Entry 5B58 (X-ray diffraction, 3.21 A resolution); this record covers chains A and B of the 5 polymer chains in the assembly.

Chain A (and B):
Name: Putative hemin ABC transport system, membrane protein
Source organism: Burkholderia cenocepacia J2315
Notes: chain B of this document is another copy of the same molecule, construct and numbering; everything in this record applies to it too
UniProt: B4EKB4 (B4EKB4_BURCJ); residue numbers follow UniProt; this construct covers 1-362
Sequence (385 residues; numbered -22 to 362; the number before each row is that of its first residue; numbers below 1 keep their minus sign (Met-22 is residue -22)):
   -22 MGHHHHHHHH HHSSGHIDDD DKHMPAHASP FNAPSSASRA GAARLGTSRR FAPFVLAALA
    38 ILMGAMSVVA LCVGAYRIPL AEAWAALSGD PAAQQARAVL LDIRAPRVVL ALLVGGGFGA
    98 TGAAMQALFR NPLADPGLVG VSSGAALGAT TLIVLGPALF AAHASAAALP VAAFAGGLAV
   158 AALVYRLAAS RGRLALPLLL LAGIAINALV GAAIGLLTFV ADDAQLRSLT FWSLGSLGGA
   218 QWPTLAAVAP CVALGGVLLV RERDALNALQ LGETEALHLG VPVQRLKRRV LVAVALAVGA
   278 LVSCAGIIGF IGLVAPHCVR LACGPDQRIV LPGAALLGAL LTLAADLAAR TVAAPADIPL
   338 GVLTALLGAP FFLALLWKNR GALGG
Disordered / not traced: -22 to 21, 134-140, 360-362
Construct notes: expression tag (-22 to 0)
Reported in the primary citation:
  - self-association interface (contacts with another copy of this molecule); pairs are residue here / residue on that copy: Asp200-Arg204 (salt bridge), Leu203-Leu203 (hydrophobic contact)
  - mutagenesis - D112R: decreased stability
  - mutagenesis - D112A, D112V: unchanged catalytic activity (ATPase activity)
  - mutagenesis - D112R: decreased catalytic activity on ATP

How chain A and chain B interact:
Pairs across the interface (65):
  Ala165(A) - Arg357(B)
  Ala166(A) - Arg357(B)  hydrogen bond (backbone-side chain)
  Ser167(A) - Arg357(B)
  Arg170(A) - Ala359(B)
  Leu175(A) - Asn356(B)
  Leu175(A) - Arg357(B)
  Leu178(A) - Leu352(B)  hydrophobic
  Leu178(A) - Leu353(B)  hydrophobic
  Ala179(A) - Leu353(B)  hydrophobic
  Ile181(A) - Phe349(B)  hydrophobic
  Ala182(A) - Ala346(B)
  Ala182(A) - Phe349(B)  hydrophobic
  Ala185(A) - Phe287(B)  hydrophobic
  Ala185(A) - Ala346(B)  hydrophobic
  Leu186(A) - Ala346(B)  hydrophobic
  Ala189(A) - Val339(B)
  Ala189(A) - Ala342(B)  hydrophobic
  Gly192(A) - Leu211(B)
  Gly192(A) - Val339(B)
  Leu193(A) - Val339(B)
  Thr195(A) - Arg204(B)
  Thr195(A) - Phe208(B)
  Thr195(A) - Leu211(B)
  Phe196(A) - Arg204(B)
  Phe196(A) - Phe208(B)  hydrophobic
  Phe196(A) - Ala333(B)  hydrophobic
  Phe196(A) - Asp334(B)
  Phe196(A) - Pro336(B)
  Ala198(A) - Arg204(B)  hydrogen bond (backbone-side chain)
  Asp199(A) - Arg204(B)  hydrogen bond (backbone-side chain)
  Asp200(A) - Asp200(B)
  Asp200(A) - Arg204(B)  salt bridge
  Leu203(A) - Leu203(B)
  Leu203(A) - Arg204(B)
  Arg204(A) - Phe196(B)
  Arg204(A) - Ala198(B)  hydrogen bond (side chain-backbone)
  Arg204(A) - Asp199(B)  hydrogen bond (side chain-backbone)
  Arg204(A) - Asp200(B)  salt bridge
  Arg204(A) - Leu203(B)
  Thr207(A) - Leu203(B)
  Thr207(A) - Thr207(B)
  Phe208(A) - Thr195(B)
  Phe208(A) - Phe196(B)  hydrophobic
  Phe208(A) - Leu203(B)  hydrophobic
  Leu211(A) - Gly192(B)
  Leu211(A) - Thr195(B)
  Phe287(A) - Ala185(B)  hydrophobic
  Ala333(A) - Phe196(B)  hydrophobic
  Asp334(A) - Phe196(B)
  Ile335(A) - Phe196(B)  hydrophobic
  Pro336(A) - Phe196(B)
  Val339(A) - Ala189(B)
  Val339(A) - Gly192(B)
  Val339(A) - Leu193(B)
  Leu343(A) - Ala189(B)  hydrophobic
  Ala346(A) - Ala182(B)
  Ala346(A) - Leu186(B)  hydrophobic
  Phe349(A) - Ile181(B)  hydrophobic
  Phe349(A) - Ala182(B)  hydrophobic
  Leu353(A) - Leu178(B)  hydrophobic
  Leu353(A) - Ala179(B)
  Asn356(A) - Leu175(B)
  Arg357(A) - Leu164(B)  hydrogen bond (side chain-backbone)
  Arg357(A) - Ser167(B)
  Arg357(A) - Leu175(B)
Other interface residues (no listed pair), chain A (41 interface residues in all): Leu164, Ala342, Leu350, Leu352, Ala359
Other interface residues (no listed pair), chain B (41 interface residues in all): Ala165, Ala166, Ile183, Ile335, Leu343, Leu350

Overview:
Chain A and chain B each contribute 41 residues to their interface, with 6 hydrogen bonds and 2 salt bridges.
Polar contacts include Asp200(A)-Arg204(B), Ala166(A)-Arg357(B) and Ala198(A)-Arg204(B). The paper reports
that D112R of chain A reduces stability; a self-association interface involving Asp200(A), Leu203(A) and
Arg204(A); 3 substitutions were tested in all.
Both chains are Putative hemin ABC transport system, membrane protein (Burkholderia cenocepacia J2315). Entry
5B58 (Inward-facing conformation of ABC heme importer BhuUV in complex with periplasmic heme binding protein
BhuT from ...) was determined by X-ray diffraction (same publication as 5B57).
